PDB entry 8SMY | electron microscopy, 3.20 A resolution | chains H and J of the 12 polymer chains in the assembly

[Chain H]
Protein: Histone H2B type 1-J
From: Homo sapiens
UniProtKB: P06899 (H2B1J_HUMAN); residues 0-123 here correspond to UniProt positions 1-124 (UniProt number = residue number + 1)
Amino-acid sequence (128 residues; row label = number of the first residue in the row; numbers below 1 keep their minus sign (Gly-4 is residue -4)):
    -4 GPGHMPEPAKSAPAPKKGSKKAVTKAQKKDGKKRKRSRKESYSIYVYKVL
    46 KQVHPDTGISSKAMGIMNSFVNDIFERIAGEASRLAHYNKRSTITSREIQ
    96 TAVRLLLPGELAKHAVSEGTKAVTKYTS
Not modelled in the structure: -4 to 30
Sequence notes: expression tag (-4 to -1)
Curated features (UniProtKB/Swiss-Prot):
  - modified residue: Pro1 (N-acetylproline), Glu2 (ADP-ribosyl glutamic acid), Lys5 (N6-(2-hydroxyisobutyryl)lysine), Ser6 (ADP-ribosylserine), Lys11 (N6-(beta-hydroxybutyryl)lysine), Lys12 (N6-(2-hydroxyisobutyryl)lysine), Ser14 (Phosphoserine), Lys15 (N6-acetyllysine), Lys16 (N6-(beta-hydroxybutyryl)lysine), Lys20 (N6-(2-hydroxyisobutyryl)lysine), Lys23 (N6-(2-hydroxyisobutyryl)lysine), Lys24 (N6-(2-hydroxyisobutyryl)lysine), Lys34 (N6-(2-hydroxyisobutyryl)lysine), Glu35 (PolyADP-ribosyl glutamic acid), Ser36 (Phosphoserine), Lys43 (N6-(2-hydroxyisobutyryl)lysine), Lys46 (N6-(2-hydroxyisobutyryl)lysine), Lys57 (N6,N6-dimethyllysine), Arg79 (Dimethylated arginine), Lys85 (N6,N6,N6-trimethyllysine) and 6 more in UniProt
  - glycosylation: Ser112 (O-linked (GlcNAc) serine)
  - cross-link (Glycyl lysine isopeptide (Lys-Gly)): Lys5 (interchain with G-Cter in SUMO2), Lys20 (interchain with G-Cter in SUMO2), Lys34 (interchain with G-Cter in ubiquitin), Lys120 (interchain with G-Cter in ubiquitin)

[Chain J]
Molecule: 147-nt DNA strand
From: Homo sapiens
Sequence (147 nucleotides; numbered -73 to 73; the number before each row is that of its first residue; numbers below 1 keep their minus sign (DA-73 is residue -73)):
   -73 ATCGGATGTATATATCTGACACGTGCCTGGAGACTAGGGAGTAATCCCCT
   -23 TGGCGGTTAAAACGCGGGGGACAGCGCGTACGTGCGTTTAAGCGGTGCTA
    27 GAGCTGTCTACGACCAATTGAGCGGCCTCGGCACCGGGATTCTCGAT

[Interface between chain H and chain J]
Residue-residue contacts (11; chain H residue first):
  Ser32(H) with DC30(J), phosphate contact
  Tyr42(H) with DA-53(J), hydrogen bond to the phosphate
  Gly53(H) with DA-53(J), phosphate contact
  Ile54(H) with DC-54(J), sugar contact; DA-53(J), hydrogen bond to the phosphate
  Ser55(H) with DC-54(J), phosphate contact
  Ser56(H) with DC-54(J), hydrogen bond to the phosphate
  Arg86(H) with DG-33(J), salt bridge to the phosphate
  Ser87(H) with DG-35(J), sugar contact; DA-34(J), hydrogen bond to the phosphate
  Thr88(H) with DA-34(J), hydrogen bond to the phosphate
Interface residues without a listed pair, chain H (11 interface residues in all): Arg33, Lys85
Interface residues without a listed pair, chain J (9 interface residues in all): DC-52, DC-47, DT-46

[Overview]
11 residues of chain H face 9 of chain J across their interface; the contacts include 5 hydrogen bonds and 1
salt bridge. Polar contacts include Tyr42(H)-DA-53(J), Ile54(H)-DA-53(J) and Ser56(H)-DC-54(J).
Chain H is Histone H2B type 1-J and chain J is a 147-nt DNA strand, both from Homo sapiens; the structure,
Cryo-EM structure of the human nucleosome core particle in complex with RNF168 and UbcH5c~Ub (UbcH5c
chemically ..., was determined by electron microscopy (same publication as 8SMW, 8SMX, 8SMZ, 8SN0, 8SN1, 8SN2
and 3 further entries).
